1AIY - chains A and F of the 12 polymer chains in the assembly; structure by solution NMR.

[Chain A]
Protein: R6 insulin hexamer
Organism: Homo sapiens
Reference sequence: P01308 (INS_HUMAN); residues 1-21 here correspond to UniProt positions 90-110 (UniProt number = residue number + 89)
Amino-acid sequence (21 residues; each row starts with the number of its first residue):
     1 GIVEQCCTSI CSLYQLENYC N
Disulfides: Cys6-Cys11
Ligand contacts: phenol (IPH): Cys6, Ser9, Ile10, Cys11, Leu16

[Chain F]
Protein: R6 insulin hexamer
Organism: Homo sapiens
Reference sequence: P01308 (INS_HUMAN); residues 1-30 here correspond to UniProt positions 25-54 (UniProt number = residue number + 24)
Amino-acid sequence (30 residues; each row starts with the number of its first residue):
     1 FVNQHLCGSH LVEALYLVCG ERGFFYTPKT
Metal / ion sites: Zn2+: His10 (shared with 1 residue of chain B; 1 residue of chain J)
Ligand contacts: phenol (IPH): His10, Leu11, Ala14

[How chain A and chain F interact]
Residue-residue contacts (6; chain A residue first):
  Cys7(A) - Val2(F)
  Thr8(A) - Phe1(F)
  Thr8(A) - Val2(F)
  Ser9(A) - Val2(F)
  Ile10(A) - Val2(F)
  Ile10(A) - His5(F)
Other interface residues (no listed pair), chain A (5 interface residues in all): Cys6
Other interface residues (no listed pair), chain F (4 interface residues in all): Asn3

[Summary]
5 residues of chain A and 4 residues of chain F are in contact. Bound to chain A: phenol. Bound to chain F:
phenol.
Here chain A is R6 insulin hexamer and chain F is R6 insulin hexamer, both from Homo sapiens. Entry 1AIY (R6
human insulin hexamer (SYMMETRIC), NMR, 10 structures) was determined by solution NMR (same publication as
1AI0).
